5HU6 - chains A and B of the 4 polymer chains in the assembly; structure by X-ray diffraction, 2.90 A resolution.

[Chain A]
Name: Hemoglobin subunit alpha
Source organism: Homo sapiens
UniProtKB: P69905 (HBA_HUMAN); numbering as in UniProt (aligned over 2-142)
Amino-acid sequence (141 residues; numbered 2 to 142; the number before each row is that of its first residue):
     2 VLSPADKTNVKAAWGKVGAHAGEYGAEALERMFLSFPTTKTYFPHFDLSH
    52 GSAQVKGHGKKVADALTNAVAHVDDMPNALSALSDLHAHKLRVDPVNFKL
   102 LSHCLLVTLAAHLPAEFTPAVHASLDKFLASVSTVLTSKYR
Swiss-Prot annotation at these positions:
  - binding site (O2): H59
  - binding site (heme b): H88
  - site: T9, N10 (Microbial infection: Cleavage), K12 (Not glycated), A14, W15 (Microbial infection: Cleavage), Y25, G26 (Microbial infection: Cleavage), L30, E31 (Microbial infection: Cleavage), H46, F47 (Microbial infection: Cleavage), D48, L49 (Microbial infection: Cleavage), S53, A54 (Microbial infection: Cleavage), V56, K57 (Microbial infection: Cleavage), K57 (Not glycated), G60, K61 (Microbial infection: Cleavage), K61 (Not glycated), K91 (Not glycated), L92, R93 (Microbial infection: Cleavage), K100 (Not glycated), L107, V108 (Microbial infection: Cleavage), T109, L110 (Microbial infection: Cleavage), V122, H123 (Microbial infection: Cleavage), S134, T135 (Microbial infection: Cleavage)
  - modified residue: S4 (Phosphoserine), K8 (N6-succinyllysine), T9 (Phosphothreonine), K12 (N6-succinyllysine), K17 (N6-acetyllysine), Y25 (Phosphotyrosine), S36 (Phosphoserine), K41 (N6-succinyllysine), S50 (Phosphoserine), S103 (Phosphoserine), T109 (Phosphothreonine), S125 (Phosphoserine), S132 (Phosphoserine), T135 (Phosphothreonine), T138 (Phosphothreonine), S139 (Phosphoserine)
  - glycosylation (N-linked (Glc) (glycation) lysine): K8, K17, K41, K62
  - natural variant: V2 (V2E: In Thionville), L3 (L3R: In ChongQing), A6 (A6D: In J-Toronto; A6P: In Karachi), D7 (D7A: In Sawara; D7G: In Swan River; D7N: In Dunn; D7V: In Ferndown; D7Y: In Woodville), K8 (K8E: In Kurosaki), N10 (N10T: In Broomfield), K12 (K12E: In Anantharaj), A13 (A13D: In J-Paris 1/J-Aljezur), A14 (A14P: In Ravenscourt Park), W15 (W15R: In Evanston), G16 (G16R: In Ottawa/Siam), K17 (K17M: In Harbin; K17N: In Beijing), 85 further natural variant entries in UniProt
Metal / ion sites: heme Fe: H88 (together with oxygen molecule)
Ligand contacts:
  - heme (HEM): M33, T40, Y43, F44, H59, K62, V63, A66, L67, L84, L87, H88, L92, V94, N98, F99, L102, V133, L137
  - oxygen molecule (OXY): L30, F44, H59, V63, H88, L102

[Chain B]
Name: Hemoglobin subunit beta
Source organism: Homo sapiens
UniProtKB: P68871 (HBB_HUMAN); numbering as in UniProt (aligned over 3-143)
Amino-acid sequence (141 residues; each row starts with the number of its first residue):
     3 HLTPEEKSAVTALWGKVNVDEVGGEALGRLLVVYPWTQRFFESFGDLSTP
    53 DAVMGNPKVKAHGKKVLGAFSDGLAHLDNLKGTFATLSELHCDKLHVDPE
   103 NFRLLGNVLVCVLAHHFGKEFTPPVQAAYQKVVAGVANALA
Swiss-Prot annotation at these positions:
  - binding site ((2R)-2,3-bisphosphoglycerate): H3, K83
  - binding site (heme b): H64, H93
  - site: E8, K9 (Microbial infection: Cleavage), G26, E27 (Microbial infection: Cleavage), G30, R31 (Microbial infection: Cleavage), Y36, P37 (Microbial infection: Cleavage), W38, T39 (Microbial infection: Cleavage), F46, G47 (Microbial infection: Cleavage), D53, A54 (Microbial infection: Cleavage), G57, N58 (Microbial infection: Cleavage), K60 (Not glycated), F72, S73 (Microbial infection: Cleavage), G75, L76 (Microbial infection: Cleavage), K83 (Not glycated), T85, F86 (Microbial infection: Cleavage), H93, C94 (Microbial infection: Cleavage), K96 (Not glycated), R105, L106 (Microbial infection: Cleavage), L111, V112 (Microbial infection: Cleavage), G120, K121 (Microbial infection: Cleavage), F123, T124 (Microbial infection: Cleavage), A129, A130 (Microbial infection: Cleavage) and 1 more in UniProt
  - modified residue: S10 (Phosphoserine), T13 (Phosphothreonine), S45 (Phosphoserine), T51 (Phosphothreonine), K60 (N6-acetyllysine), K83 (N6-acetyllysine), T88 (Phosphothreonine), C94 (S-nitrosocysteine)
  - glycosylation (N-linked (Glc) (glycation) lysine): K9, K18, K67, K121
  - natural variant: H3 (H3L: In Graz; H3Q: In Okayama; H3R: In Deer Lodge; H3Y: In Fukuoka), P6 (P6R: In Warwickshire), E7 (E7A: In G-Makassar; E7K: In Hb C; E7Q: In Machida; E7V: In SKCA), E8 (E8G: In G-San Jose; E8K: In G-Siriraj), K9 (K9E: In N-Timone; K9Q: In J-Luhe; K9T: In Rio Grande), S10 (S10C: In Porto Alegre), A11 (A11D: In Ankara; A11V: In Iraq-Halabja), V12 (V12D: In Windsor; V12I: In Hamilton), A14 (A14D: In J-Lens), L15 (L15P: In Saki; L15R: In Soegn), W16 (W16G: In Randwick; W16R: In Belfast), G17 (G17D: In J-Baltimore/J-Trinidad/J-Ireland/J-Georgia/N-New Haven; G17R: In D-Bushman), 113 further natural variant entries in UniProt
Metal / ion sites: heme Fe: H93 (together with oxygen molecule)
Ligand contacts:
  - heme (HEM): T39, F42, F43, H64, K67, V68, A71, F72, F86, L89, L92, H93, L97, V99, N103, F104, L107, L142
  - oxygen molecule (OXY): L29, F43, H64, V68, H93

[How chain A and chain B interact]
Contacting residue pairs (36; chain A residue first):
  R32(A) - F123(B)  hydrogen bond (side chain-backbone)
  R32(A) - T124(B)
  R32(A) - P125(B)
  R32(A) - Q128(B)  hydrogen bond
  L35(A) - P125(B)
  L35(A) - P126(B)
  L35(A) - A129(B)
  S36(A) - Q128(B)
  S36(A) - A129(B)
  S36(A) - Q132(B)
  F37(A) - Q132(B)
  H104(A) - N109(B)
  H104(A) - V112(B)
  H104(A) - Q128(B)
  H104(A) - Q132(B)  hydrogen bond
  C105(A) - Q128(B)
  V108(A) - V112(B)  hydrophobic
  V108(A) - A116(B)
  V108(A) - Q128(B)
  A111(A) - C113(B)
  A111(A) - A116(B)
  A111(A) - H117(B)
  A112(A) - A116(B)
  A112(A) - G120(B)
  P115(A) - H117(B)  hydrogen bond (backbone-side chain)
  F118(A) - R31(B)  hydrogen bond (backbone-side chain)
  F118(A) - H117(B)  hydrogen bond (backbone-side chain)
  T119(A) - R31(B)  hydrogen bond (backbone-side chain)
  P120(A) - R31(B)
  P120(A) - V34(B)
  P120(A) - M56(B)  hydrophobic
  H123(A) - R31(B)  hydrogen bond
  H123(A) - V35(B)
  A124(A) - V35(B)
  D127(A) - V35(B)
  D127(A) - Y36(B)  hydrogen bond
Interface residues without a listed pair, chain A (18 interface residues in all): E31, L107
Interface residues without a listed pair, chain B (19 interface residues in all): K121

[Overview]
18 residues of chain A face 19 of chain B across their interface; the contacts include 9 hydrogen bonds. Among
the polar pairs are R32(A)-F123(B), R32(A)-Q128(B) and H104(A)-Q132(B). Chain A binds heme and oxygen
molecule. Bound to chain B: heme and oxygen molecule.
Here chain A is Hemoglobin subunit alpha and chain B is Hemoglobin subunit beta, both from Homo sapiens. Entry
5HU6 (Structure of the T. brucei haptoglobin-haemoglobin receptor bound to human haptolgobin-haemoglobin) was
determined by X-ray diffraction together with 4X0L from the same study.
